Entry 6WXE (electron microscopy, 3.40 A resolution); this record covers chains B and c of the 39 polymer chains in the assembly.

== Chain B ==
Protein: Intermediate capsid protein VP6
From: Rotavirus A (strain RVA/Monkey/United States/RRV/1975/G3P5B[3])
Reference sequence: B2BN53 (VP6_ROTRH); residue numbers follow UniProt; this construct covers 1-397
Chain sequence (397 residues; each row starts with the number of its first residue):
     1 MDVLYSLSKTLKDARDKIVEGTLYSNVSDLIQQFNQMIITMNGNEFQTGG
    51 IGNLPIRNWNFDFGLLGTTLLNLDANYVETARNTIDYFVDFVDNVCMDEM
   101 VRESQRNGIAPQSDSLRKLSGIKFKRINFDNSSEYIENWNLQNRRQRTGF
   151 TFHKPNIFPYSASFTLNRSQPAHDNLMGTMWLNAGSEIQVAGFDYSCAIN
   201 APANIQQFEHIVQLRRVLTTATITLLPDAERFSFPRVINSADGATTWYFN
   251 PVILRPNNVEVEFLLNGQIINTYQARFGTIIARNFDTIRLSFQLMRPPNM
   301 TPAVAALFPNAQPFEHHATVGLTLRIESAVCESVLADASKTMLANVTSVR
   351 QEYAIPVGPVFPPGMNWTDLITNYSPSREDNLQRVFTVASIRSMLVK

== Chain c ==
Protein: Outer capsid glycoprotein VP7
From: Rotavirus A (strain RVA/Monkey/United States/RRV/1975/G3P5B[3])
Reference sequence: P12476 (VP7_ROTRH); residues 1-326 here = UniProt positions 1-326
Chain sequence (326 residues; each row starts with the number of its first residue):
     1 MYGIEYTTVLTFLISLILLNYILKSLTRMMDFIIYRFLFIVVILSPLLKA
    51 QNYGINLPITGSMDTAYANSTQEETFLTSTLCLYYPTEAATEINDNSWKD
   101 TLSQLFLTKGWPTGSVYFKEYTDIASFSVDPQLYCDYNVVLMKYDATLQL
   151 DMSELADLILNEWLCNPMDITLYYYQQTDEANKWISMGSSCTIKVCPLNT
   201 QTLGIGCLTTDTATFEEVATAEKLVITDVVDGVNHKLDVTTATCTIRNCK
   251 KLGPRENVAVIQVGGSDVLDITADPTTAPQTERMMRINWKKWWQVFYTVV
   301 DYVNQIIQAMSKRSRSLNSAAFYYRI
Disordered / not traced: 1-54, 316-326
Disulfide bonds: C82-C135, C165-C249, C191-C244, C196-C207
Glycans and other covalent adducts: N-acetylglucosamine (NAG) linked to N69
Metal / ion sites: Ca2+ site 1: D95 (shared with 2 residues of chain b); Ca2+ site 2: D151, E154, E222, L224; Ca2+ site 3: Q177, D228, V229, D231 (shared with 1 residue of chain a); Ca2+ site 4: G206, T214 (shared with 1 residue of chain a); Ca2+ site 5: D301 (shared with 3 residues of chain b)

== Chain B / chain c interface ==
Residue-residue contacts - 34 pairs, chain B then chain c:
  Y160(B) with D64(c)
  A162(B) with S62(c); M63(c), hydrogen bond (backbone-backbone)
  S163(B) with G61(c); S62(c)
  F164(B) with T60(c); G61(c), hydrogen bond (backbone-backbone); S62(c)
  T165(B) with I59(c); T60(c)
  L166(B) with L57(c); P58(c); I59(c), hydrogen bond (backbone-backbone)
  N167(B) with N56(c); L57(c); P58(c)
  R168(B) with I55(c); N56(c)
  S169(B) with I55(c), hydrogen bond (backbone-backbone)
  A172(B) with E256(c)
  D174(B) with P254(c)
  F232(B) with M63(c), hydrophobic
  N239(B) with S62(c), hydrogen bond (side chain-backbone); T65(c); Y67(c)
  A241(B) with T60(c)
  G243(B) with A66(c); Y67(c); A68(c), hydrogen bond (backbone-backbone)
  T246(B) with Y67(c)
  P309(B) with T277(c)
  N310(B) with E180(c), hydrogen bond
  Q312(B) with G253(c); P254(c)
Also at the interface, not in a pair above, chain B (27 interface residues in all): P171, M180, R236, V237, S240, A244, A311, P313
Also at the interface, not in a pair above, chain c (23 interface residues in all): T272, P279, S311, S314

== Overview ==
27 residues of chain B and 23 residues of chain c are in contact, with 7 hydrogen bonds. Among the polar pairs
are N239(B)-S62(c), N310(B)-E180(c) and A162(B)-M63(c). N-acetylglucosamine is covalently linked to N69(c).
G206(c) and T214(c) form the Ca2+ site 4.
Chain B is Intermediate capsid protein VP6 and chain c is Outer capsid glycoprotein VP7, both from Rotavirus A
(strain RVA/Monkey/United States/RRV/1975/G3P5B[3]); the structure, Cryo-EM reconstruction of VP5*/VP8*
assembly from rhesus rotavirus particles - Upright conformation, was determined by electron microscopy (same
publication as 6WXF and 6WXG).
